6IAW - chains M and Q of the 18 polymer chains in the assembly; structure by electron microscopy, 3.80 A resolution.

# Chain M
Protein: Major head protein
Organism: Staphylococcus phage P68
UniProt: Q859I3 (Q859I3_9CAUD); numbering as in UniProt (aligned over 1-408)
Sequence (408 residues; row label = number of the first residue in the row):
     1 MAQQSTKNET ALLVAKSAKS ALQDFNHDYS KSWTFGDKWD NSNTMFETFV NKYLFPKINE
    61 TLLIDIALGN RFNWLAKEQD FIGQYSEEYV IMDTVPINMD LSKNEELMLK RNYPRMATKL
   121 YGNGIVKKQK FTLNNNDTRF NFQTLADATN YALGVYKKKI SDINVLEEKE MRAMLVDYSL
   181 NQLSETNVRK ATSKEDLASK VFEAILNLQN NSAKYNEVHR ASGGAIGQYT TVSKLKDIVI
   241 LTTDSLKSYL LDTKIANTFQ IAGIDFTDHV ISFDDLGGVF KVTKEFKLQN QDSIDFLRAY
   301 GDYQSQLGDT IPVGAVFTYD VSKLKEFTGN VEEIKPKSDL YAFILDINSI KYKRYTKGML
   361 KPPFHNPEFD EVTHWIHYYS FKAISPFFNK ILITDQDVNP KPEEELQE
Unresolved in the structure: 1-58, 397-408

# Chain Q
Protein: Arstotzka protein
Organism: Staphylococcus phage P68
UniProt: Q859I2 (Q859I2_9CAUD); residues 1-60 here = UniProt positions 1-60
Sequence (60 residues; numbered 1 to 60; the number before each row is that of its first residue):
     1 MYEGNNMRSM MGTSYEDSRL NKRTELNENM SIDTNKSEDS YGVQIHSLSK QSFTGDVEEE
Unresolved in the structure: 56-60

# How chain M and chain Q interact
Pairs across the interface (40):
  Leu62(M) - Ser52(Q)
  Leu62(M) - Phe53(Q)
  Leu62(M) - Thr54(Q)
  Leu63(M) - Phe53(Q)
  Ile64(M) - Phe53(Q)  hydrophobic
  Ala67(M) - Glu28(Q)
  Leu68(M) - Glu28(Q)  hydrogen bond (backbone-side chain)
  Gly69(M) - Glu28(Q)  hydrogen bond (backbone-side chain)
  Gly69(M) - Met30(Q)
  Asn70(M) - Thr24(Q)  hydrogen bond (side chain-backbone)
  Asn70(M) - Glu25(Q)  hydrogen bond (side chain-backbone)
  Asn70(M) - Leu26(Q)  hydrogen bond (side chain-backbone)
  Arg71(M) - Leu26(Q)
  Arg71(M) - Met30(Q)
  Arg71(M) - Ser31(Q)  hydrogen bond
  Asn73(M) - Thr24(Q)  hydrogen bond (side chain-backbone)
  Asn73(M) - Glu25(Q)
  Asn73(M) - Leu26(Q)
  Trp74(M) - Leu26(Q)  hydrophobic
  Glu78(M) - Leu20(Q)
  Asn150(M) - Thr54(Q)
  Tyr156(M) - Lys22(Q)
  Ile160(M) - Lys22(Q)
  Ile160(M) - Glu25(Q)
  Ile163(M) - Thr24(Q)
  Asn164(M) - Thr24(Q)
  Lys247(M) - Asn35(Q)  hydrogen bond
  Leu251(M) - Glu38(Q)
  Arg354(M) - Thr24(Q)  hydrogen bond
  Thr356(M) - Leu20(Q)
  Lys357(M) - Asp17(Q)
  Lys357(M) - Ser18(Q)
  Lys357(M) - Arg19(Q)
  Lys357(M) - Leu20(Q)  hydrogen bond (backbone-backbone)
  Gly358(M) - Asp17(Q)
  Gly358(M) - Ser18(Q)
  Met359(M) - Asn21(Q)
  Met359(M) - Lys22(Q)  hydrogen bond
  Leu360(M) - Lys22(Q)
  Ile376(M) - Lys22(Q)
Other interface residues (no listed pair), chain M (30 interface residues in all): Asp65, Ile271, Ser272, Tyr355, Pro362
Other interface residues (no listed pair), chain Q (22 interface residues in all): Met10, Glu16, Arg23, Ser37, Gly55

# Overview
Chain M and chain Q form an interface of 30 and 22 residues respectively; the contacts include 11 hydrogen
bonds. Polar contacts include Leu68(M)-Glu28(Q), Gly69(M)-Glu28(Q) and Asn70(M)-Thr24(Q).
Here chain M is Major head protein and chain Q is Arstotzka protein, both from Staphylococcus phage P68. Entry
6IAW (Structure of head fiber and inner core protein gp22 of native bacteriophage P68) was determined by
electron microscopy together with 6IAB, 6IAC, 6IAT, 6IB1 and 6Q3G from the same study.
